6V3O - chains A and B of the 4 polymer chains in the assembly; structure by X-ray diffraction, 2.91 A resolution.

Chain A (and B):
Name: Phosphoenolpyruvate carboxylase
Source organism: Zea mays
Notes: EC 4.1.1.31; chain B of this document is another copy of the same molecule, construct and numbering; everything in this record applies to it too
UniProt: Q84KR7 (Q84KR7_MAIZE); residues 1-970 here = UniProt positions 1-970
Sequence (970 residues; each row starts with the number of its first residue):
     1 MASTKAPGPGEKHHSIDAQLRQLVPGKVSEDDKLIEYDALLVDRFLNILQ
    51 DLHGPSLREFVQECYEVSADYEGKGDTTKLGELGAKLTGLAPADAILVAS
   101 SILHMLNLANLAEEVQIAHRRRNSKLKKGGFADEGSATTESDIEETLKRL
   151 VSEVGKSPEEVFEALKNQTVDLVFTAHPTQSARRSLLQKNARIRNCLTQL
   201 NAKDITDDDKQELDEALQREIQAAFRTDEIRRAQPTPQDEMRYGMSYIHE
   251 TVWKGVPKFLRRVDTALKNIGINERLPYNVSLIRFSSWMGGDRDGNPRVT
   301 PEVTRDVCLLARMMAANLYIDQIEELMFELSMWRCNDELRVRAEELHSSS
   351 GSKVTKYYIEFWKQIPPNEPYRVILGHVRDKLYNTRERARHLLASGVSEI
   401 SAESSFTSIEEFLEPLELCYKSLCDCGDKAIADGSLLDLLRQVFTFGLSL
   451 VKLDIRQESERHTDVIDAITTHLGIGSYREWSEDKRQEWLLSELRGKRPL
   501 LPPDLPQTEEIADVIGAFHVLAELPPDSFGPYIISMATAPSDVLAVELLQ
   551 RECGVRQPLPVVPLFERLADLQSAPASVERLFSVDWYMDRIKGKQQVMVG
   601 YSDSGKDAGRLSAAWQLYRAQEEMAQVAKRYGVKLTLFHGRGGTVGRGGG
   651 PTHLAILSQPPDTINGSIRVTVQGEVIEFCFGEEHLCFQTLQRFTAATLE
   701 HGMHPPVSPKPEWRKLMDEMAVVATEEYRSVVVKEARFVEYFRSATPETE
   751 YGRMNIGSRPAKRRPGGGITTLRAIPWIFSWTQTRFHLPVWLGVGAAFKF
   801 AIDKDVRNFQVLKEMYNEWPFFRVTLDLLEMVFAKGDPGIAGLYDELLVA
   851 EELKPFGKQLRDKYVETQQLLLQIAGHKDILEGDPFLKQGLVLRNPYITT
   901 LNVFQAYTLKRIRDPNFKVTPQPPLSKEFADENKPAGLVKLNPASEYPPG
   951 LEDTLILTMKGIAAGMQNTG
Not modelled in the structure: 1-11, 350-354, 929-942 (chain B: 1-11, 349-365)
Ligand contacts:
  - citrate anion (FLC), molecule 1: Phe328, Phe361, Arg372
  - citrate anion (FLC), molecule 2: Arg647, Gly648, Gly649, Gly650, Pro651, Val676, Phe679, Met831, Lys835, Leu887, Leu891, Arg894, Met966, Gln967, Asn968

Interface between chain A and chain B:
Contacting residue pairs - 89 pairs, chain A then chain B:
  Leu52(A) - Gly427(B)
  Glu144(A) - Asp208(B)
  Arg183(A) - Glu369(B)  salt bridge
  Arg184(A) - Phe328(B)
  Ser185(A) - Phe328(B)
  Ser185(A) - Arg372(B)  hydrogen bond
  Gln188(A) - Phe328(B)
  Lys189(A) - Glu329(B)  hydrogen bond (side chain-backbone)
  Lys189(A) - Ser331(B)  hydrogen bond
  Arg192(A) - Glu329(B)  salt bridge
  Asp208(A) - Glu144(B)
  Asp208(A) - Arg262(B)
  Asp208(A) - Thr265(B)
  Asp208(A) - Asn269(B)  hydrogen bond
  Asp209(A) - Arg262(B)  salt bridge
  Gln211(A) - Thr265(B)
  Gln211(A) - Lys268(B)
  Gln211(A) - Asn269(B)
  Glu212(A) - Arg261(B)
  Glu212(A) - Arg262(B)  salt bridge
  Glu212(A) - Thr265(B)  hydrogen bond
  Glu215(A) - Arg275(B)  salt bridge
  Arg219(A) - Arg275(B)
  Arg219(A) - Ala430(B)  hydrogen bond (side chain-backbone)
  Arg219(A) - Ile431(B)
  Arg219(A) - Asp433(B)  hydrogen bond (side chain-backbone)
  Arg219(A) - Gly434(B)
  Gln222(A) - Gly427(B)
  Gln222(A) - Asp428(B)  hydrogen bond
  Gln222(A) - Ala430(B)
  Ala223(A) - Ile431(B)  hydrophobic
  Arg226(A) - Met332(B)
  Arg226(A) - Arg334(B)  hydrogen bond (backbone-side chain)
  Arg226(A) - Cys426(B)  hydrogen bond (side chain-backbone)
  Arg226(A) - Asp428(B)  salt bridge
  Thr227(A) - Ser331(B)
  Thr227(A) - Met332(B)
  Asp228(A) - Trp333(B)  hydrogen bond
  Asp228(A) - Arg334(B)  salt bridge
  Glu229(A) - Trp333(B)
  Arg261(A) - Glu212(B)
  Arg261(A) - Arg219(B)
  Arg262(A) - Asp208(B)
  Arg262(A) - Asp209(B)  salt bridge
  Arg262(A) - Glu212(B)  salt bridge
  Thr265(A) - Glu212(B)  hydrogen bond
  Lys268(A) - Gln211(B)
  Lys268(A) - Glu215(B)  salt bridge
  Asn269(A) - Asp208(B)
  Asn269(A) - Gln211(B)
  Arg275(A) - Glu215(B)  salt bridge
  Phe328(A) - Arg184(B)
  Phe328(A) - Ser185(B)
  Phe328(A) - Gln188(B)
  Phe328(A) - Lys189(B)
  Glu329(A) - Lys189(B)  hydrogen bond (backbone-side chain)
  Glu329(A) - Arg192(B)
  Ser331(A) - Arg183(B)
  Ser331(A) - Lys189(B)
  Ser331(A) - Thr227(B)  hydrogen bond
  Met332(A) - Arg226(B)
  Trp333(A) - Lys940(B)
  Arg334(A) - Arg226(B)
  Arg334(A) - Glu932(B)  salt bridge
  Lys356(A) - Arg386(B)  hydrogen bond (backbone-side chain)
  Lys356(A) - Arg390(B)
  Tyr358(A) - Arg386(B)  hydrogen bond (backbone-side chain)
  Ile359(A) - Asn317(B)
  Ile359(A) - Ile320(B)  hydrophobic
  Ile359(A) - Asp321(B)
  Ile359(A) - Arg386(B)
  Glu360(A) - Arg184(B)  salt bridge
  Trp362(A) - Met313(B)  hydrophobic
  Lys363(A) - Arg242(B)
  Glu369(A) - Arg183(B)  salt bridge
  Arg372(A) - Arg183(B)
  Arg372(A) - Ser185(B)  hydrogen bond
  Asp425(A) - Phe929(B)
  Cys426(A) - Arg226(B)  hydrogen bond (backbone-side chain)
  Cys426(A) - Phe929(B)  hydrophobic
  Gly427(A) - Leu52(B)
  Gly427(A) - Gln222(B)  hydrogen bond (backbone-side chain)
  Asp428(A) - Gln222(B)  hydrogen bond
  Asp428(A) - Arg226(B)  salt bridge
  Ala430(A) - Arg219(B)  hydrogen bond (backbone-side chain)
  Ala430(A) - Gln222(B)
  Ile431(A) - Ala223(B)  hydrophobic
  Asp433(A) - Arg219(B)
  Gly434(A) - Arg219(B)
Interface residues without a listed pair, chain A (50 interface residues in all): Asp204, Tyr357
Interface residues without a listed pair, chain B (53 interface residues in all): Arg121, Leu310, Tyr383, Glu387

Overview:
The interface between chain A and chain B involves 50 residues on one side and 53 on the other; the contacts
include 21 hydrogen bonds and 15 salt bridges. Polar pairs include Arg183(A)-Glu369(B), Arg192(A)-Glu329(B)
and Asp209(A)-Arg262(B). Ligands of chain A: citrate anion.
Chain A and chain B are both Phosphoenolpyruvate carboxylase (Zea mays); the structure, Crystal structure of
the T-state of maize C4-phosphoenolpyruvate carboxylase in complex with citrate, was determined by X-ray
diffraction, deposited together with 6U2T.
